Entry 7Y5C (electron microscopy, 4.70 A resolution (low resolution: residue-level contacts below are approximate; hydrogen-bond / salt-bridge calls are withheld)); this record covers chains A and d of the 20 polymer chains in the assembly.

Chain A:
Protein: ATP synthase subunit alpha
Source organism: Mycolicibacterium smegmatis
Notes: EC 7.1.2.2
UniProtKB: A0R202 (ATPA_MYCS2); residues 1-548 here = UniProt positions 1-548
Amino-acid sequence (548 residues; each row starts with the number of its first residue):
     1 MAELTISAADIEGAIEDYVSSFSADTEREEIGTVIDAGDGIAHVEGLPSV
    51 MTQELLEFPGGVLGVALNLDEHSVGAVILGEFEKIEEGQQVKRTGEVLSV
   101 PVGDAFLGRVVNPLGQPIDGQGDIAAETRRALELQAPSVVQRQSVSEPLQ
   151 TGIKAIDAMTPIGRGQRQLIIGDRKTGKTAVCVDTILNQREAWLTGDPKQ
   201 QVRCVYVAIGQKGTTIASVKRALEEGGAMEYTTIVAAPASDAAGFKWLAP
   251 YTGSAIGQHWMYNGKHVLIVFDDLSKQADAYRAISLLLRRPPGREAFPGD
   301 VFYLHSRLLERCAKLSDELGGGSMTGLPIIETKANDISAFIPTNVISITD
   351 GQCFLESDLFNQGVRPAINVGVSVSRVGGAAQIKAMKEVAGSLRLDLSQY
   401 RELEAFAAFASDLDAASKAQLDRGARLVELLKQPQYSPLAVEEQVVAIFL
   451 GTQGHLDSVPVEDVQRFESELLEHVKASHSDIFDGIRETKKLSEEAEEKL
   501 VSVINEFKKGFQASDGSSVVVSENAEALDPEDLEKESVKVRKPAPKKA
Disordered / not traced: 1-4, 517-530, 546-548
Residues lining bound ligands:
  - ATP (adenosine-5'-triphosphate), molecule 1: D173, R174, K175, T176, G177, K178, T179, A180, F360, R365, Q433, P434, Q435
  - ATP, molecule 2: V374, S375, R376
UniProt features mapped onto this chain:
  - binding site (ATP): G172 to T179
  - site: S373 (Required for activity)
Reported in the primary citation:
  - conformationally variable residues (order/disorder transition): E534 to P545

Chain d:
Protein: ATP synthase subunit b-delta
Source organism: Mycolicibacterium smegmatis
UniProtKB: A0R203 (ATPFD_MYCS2); residues 1-445 here = UniProt positions 1-445
Amino-acid sequence (445 residues; each row starts with the number of its first residue):
     1 MSIFIGQLIGFAVIAFIIVKWVVPPVRTLMRNQQEAVRAALAESAEAAKK
    51 LADADAMHAKALADAKAESEKVTEEAKQDSERIAAQLSEQAGSEAERIKA
   101 QGAQQIQLMRQQLIRQLRTGLGAEAVNKAAEIVRAHVADPQAQSATVDRF
   151 LSELEQMAPSSVVIDTAATSRLRAASRQSLAALVEKFDSVAGGLDADGLT
   201 NLADELASVAKLLLSETALNKHLAEPTDDSAPKVRLLERLLSDKVSATTL
   251 DLLRTAVSNRWSTESNLIDAVEHTARLALLKRAEIAGEVDEVEEQLFRFG
   301 RVLDAEPRLSALLSDYTTPAEGRVALLDKALTGRPGVNQTAAALLSQTVG
   351 LLRGERADEAVIDLAELAVSRRGEVVAHVSAAAELSDAQRTRLTEVLSRI
   401 YGRPVSVQLHVDPELLGGLSITVGDEVIDGSIASRLAAAQTGLPD
Disordered / not traced: 166-171, 286-287, 332-336, 445

Chain A / chain d interface:
Contacting residue pairs - 26 pairs, chain A then chain d:
  I11(A) - L117(d)
  I15(A) - R118(d)
  Y18(A) - A439(d)
  Y18(A) - G442(d)
  Y18(A) - L443(d)
  F22(A) - R435(d)
  F22(A) - A438(d)
  F22(A) - A439(d)
  A24(A) - R435(d)
  T26(A) - D429(d)
  E27(A) - V427(d)
  E27(A) - I428(d)
  R28(A) - Y401(d)
  R28(A) - E426(d)
  R28(A) - V427(d)
  R28(A) - I428(d)
  E29(A) - D425(d)
  E29(A) - E426(d)
  E29(A) - V427(d)
  E30(A) - D425(d)
  I31(A) - D425(d)
  I31(A) - V427(d)
  P48(A) - D425(d)
  Q121(A) - L108(d)
  Q121(A) - Q111(d)
  G122(A) - Q111(d)
Other interface residues (no listed pair), chain A (17 interface residues in all): D25, E473, A477
Other interface residues (no listed pair), chain d (18 interface residues in all): E75, D79, V423

Overview:
The interface between chain A and chain d involves 17 residues on one side and 18 on the other. Chain A binds
ATP. Curated annotation (UniProt) lists 8 ATP-binding residues on chain A. From the paper: conformational
variability at E534(A).
Chain A is ATP synthase subunit alpha and chain d is ATP synthase subunit b-delta, both from Mycolicibacterium
smegmatis; the structure, Cryo-EM structure of F-ATP synthase from Mycolicibacterium smegmatis (rotational
state 2), was determined by electron microscopy (same publication as 7Y5A, 7Y5B and 7Y5D).
